8GAN - chains K and M of the 16 polymer chains in the assembly; structure by electron microscopy, 3.26 A resolution.

== Chain K ==
Molecule: crRNA
Sequence (43 nucleotides; each row starts with the number of its first residue):
     1 GUUGAAACAG GGUCAGCUUG CCGUAGGUGG CAUCGCCCUC GUC

== Chain M ==
Protein: Cas7
Source organism: Neisseria lactamica
UniProt: A0A378VEU0 (A0A378VEU0_NEILA); residue numbers follow UniProt; this construct covers 2-283
Sequence (283 residues; each row starts with the number of its first residue):
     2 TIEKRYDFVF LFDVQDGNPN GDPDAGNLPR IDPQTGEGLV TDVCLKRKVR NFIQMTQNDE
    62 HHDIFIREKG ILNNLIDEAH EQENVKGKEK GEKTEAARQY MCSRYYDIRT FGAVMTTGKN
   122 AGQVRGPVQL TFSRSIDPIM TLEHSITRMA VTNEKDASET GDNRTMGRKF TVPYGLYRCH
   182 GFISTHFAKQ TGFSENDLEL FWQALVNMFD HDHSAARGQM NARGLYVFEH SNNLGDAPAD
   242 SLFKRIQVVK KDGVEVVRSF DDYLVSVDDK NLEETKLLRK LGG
Disordered / not traced: 75-93
Differences from the reference sequence: expression tag (284)

== Interface between chain K and chain M ==
Pairs across the interface (54):
  G1(K) / Gln-191(M)  sugar contact
  U2(K) / Asn-121(M)  hydrogen bond to the phosphate
  U3(K) / Asn-121(M)  hydrogen bond to the phosphate
  U3(K) / Gln-124(M)  hydrogen bond to the phosphate
  U3(K) / Arg-126(M)  salt bridge to the phosphate
  G4(K) / Asn-121(M)  hydrogen bond to the base
  G4(K) / Ala-122(M)  base contact
  G4(K) / Gln-124(M)  hydrogen bond to the base
  A5(K) / Ala-114(M)  sugar contact
  A5(K) / Val-115(M)  base contact
  A5(K) / Ala-122(M)  base contact
  A5(K) / Gly-123(M)  base contact
  A5(K) / Gln-124(M)  base contact
  A5(K) / Val-125(M)  hydrogen bond to the sugar
  A5(K) / Arg-126(M)  sugar contact
  A6(K) / Arg-51(M)  hydrogen bond to the phosphate
  A6(K) / Phe-112(M)  phosphate contact
  A6(K) / Val-115(M)  base contact
  A7(K) / Val-44(M)  phosphate contact
  A7(K) / Lys-47(M)  salt bridge to the phosphate
  A7(K) / Arg-51(M)  salt bridge to the phosphate
  C8(K) / Asn-21(M)  phosphate contact
  C8(K) / Val-44(M)  sugar contact
  C8(K) / Arg-48(M)  salt bridge to the phosphate
  C8(K) / Glu-69(M)  hydrogen bond to the base
  A9(K) / Asn-19(M)  hydrogen bond to the sugar
  A9(K) / Pro-20(M)  phosphate contact
  A9(K) / Asn-21(M)  hydrogen bond to the phosphate
  A9(K) / Gly-22(M)  sugar contact
  A9(K) / Pro-24(M)  base contact
  A9(K) / Gly-27(M)  base contact
  A9(K) / Asn-28(M)  hydrogen bond to the sugar
  A9(K) / Arg-31(M)  salt bridge to the phosphate
  A9(K) / Thr-42(M)  hydrogen bond to the phosphate
  A9(K) / Val-44(M)  phosphate contact
  G10(K) / Arg-218(M)  salt bridge to the phosphate
  G11(K) / Ser-215(M)  hydrogen bond to the phosphate
  G11(K) / Ala-217(M)  phosphate contact
  G12(K) / Lys-170(M)  hydrogen bond to the sugar
  G12(K) / Ser-215(M)  hydrogen bond to the phosphate
  G12(K) / Ala-216(M)  sugar contact
  U13(K) / Ile-147(M)  base contact
  U13(K) / Thr-148(M)  hydrogen bond to the sugar
  U13(K) / Arg-149(M)  hydrogen bond to the base
  U13(K) / Arg-169(M)  base contact
  U13(K) / Lys-170(M)  base contact
  U13(K) / Ala-216(M)  phosphate contact
  C14(K) / Thr-148(M)  sugar contact
  C14(K) / Arg-149(M)  phosphate contact
  C14(K) / Met-150(M)  hydrogen bond to the phosphate
  A15(K) / Ile-147(M)  phosphate contact
  A15(K) / Thr-148(M)  hydrogen bond to the sugar
  G16(K) / Asp-163(M)  hydrogen bond to the base
  G16(K) / Arg-165(M)  base contact
Interface residues without a listed pair, chain M (40 interface residues in all): Cys-45, Ile-67, Met-167, Gly-168

== In short ==
Chain K and chain M form an interface of 16 and 40 residues respectively; the contacts include 20 hydrogen
bonds and 6 salt bridges. Among the polar pairs are G4(K)/Asn-121(M), G4(K)/Gln-124(M) and C8(K)/Glu-69(M).
Here chain K is crRNA and chain M is Cas7 (Neisseria lactamica). Entry 8GAN (Exploiting Activation and
Inactivation Mechanisms in Type I-C CRISPR-Cas3 for Genome Editing Applications) was determined by electron
microscopy, deposited together with 8G9S, 8G9T, 8G9U, 8GAF and 8GAM.
